8IUN - chains M and A of the 36 polymer chains in the assembly; structure by electron microscopy, 2.85 A resolution.

== Chain M ==
Molecule: Reaction center protein L chain
From: Roseiflexus castenholzii
UniProt: Q83XD0 (Q83XD0_9CHLR); numbering as in UniProt (aligned over 1-641)
Chain sequence (641 residues; numbered 1 to 641; the number before each row is that of its first residue):
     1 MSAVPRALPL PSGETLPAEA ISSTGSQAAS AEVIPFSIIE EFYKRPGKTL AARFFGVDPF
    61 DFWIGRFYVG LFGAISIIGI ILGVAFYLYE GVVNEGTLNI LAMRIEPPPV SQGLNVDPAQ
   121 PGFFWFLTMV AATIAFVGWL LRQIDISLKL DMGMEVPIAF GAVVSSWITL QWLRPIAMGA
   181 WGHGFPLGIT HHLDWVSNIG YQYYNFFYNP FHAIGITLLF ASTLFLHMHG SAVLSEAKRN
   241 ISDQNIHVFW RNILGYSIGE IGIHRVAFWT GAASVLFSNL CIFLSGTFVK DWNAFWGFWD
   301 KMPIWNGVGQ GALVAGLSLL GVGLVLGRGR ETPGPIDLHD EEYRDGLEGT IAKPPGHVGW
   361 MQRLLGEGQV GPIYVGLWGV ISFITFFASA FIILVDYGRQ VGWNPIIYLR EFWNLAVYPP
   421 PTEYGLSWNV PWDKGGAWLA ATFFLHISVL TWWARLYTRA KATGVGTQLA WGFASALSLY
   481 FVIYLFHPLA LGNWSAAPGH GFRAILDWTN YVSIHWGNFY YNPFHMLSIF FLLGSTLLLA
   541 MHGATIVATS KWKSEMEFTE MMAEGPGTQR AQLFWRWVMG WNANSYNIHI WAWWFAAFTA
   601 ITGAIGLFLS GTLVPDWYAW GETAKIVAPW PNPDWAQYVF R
Disordered / not traced: 1-334, 641
Bound ions: Mn2+: His542, Glu557, His589 (shared with 2 residues of chain L)
Residues lining bound ligands:
  - bacteriochlorophyll a (BCL), molecule 1: Phe386, Leu445, Val449, Phe473, Ala476, Leu479, Tyr480, Trp508, Thr509, Asn510, Val512, Ser513, Phe519, Tyr520, His525, Ser528, Ile529, Leu532, Thr599, Gly603, Leu607
  - bacteriochlorophyll a (BCL), molecule 2: Thr509, Tyr520, Leu533
  - bacteriochlorophyll a (BCL), molecule 3: Tyr520, Met526, Ile529, Phe530, Leu533, Gly534, Leu537
  - 2-O-octyl-beta-D-glucopyranose (BGL), molecule 1: His357, Val358, Gly359, Trp360, Met361
  - 2-O-octyl-beta-D-glucopyranose (BGL), molecule 2: Gly359, Trp360, Arg363
  - 2-O-octyl-beta-D-glucopyranose (BGL), molecule 3: Gly425, Leu426, Ser427
  - 2-O-octyl-beta-D-glucopyranose (BGL), molecule 4: Leu613, Val614, Trp620
  - bacteriopheophytin a (BPH), molecule 1: Ile351, Ile373, Tyr374, Val375, Gly379, Val380, Ser382, Phe383, Phe386, Ser448, Val449, Trp452, Arg455, Leu456, Leu469, Gly472, Phe473, Ala476, Ala596, Thr599, Ala600
  - bacteriopheophytin a (BPH), molecule 2: Phe386, Ser389, Ala390, Ile393, Leu445, Tyr480, Ile483, Tyr484, Pro498, Phe502, Ile505, Leu506, Trp508, Thr509
  - bacteriopheophytin a (BPH), molecule 3: Leu533, Thr536, Leu537, Ala540, Met541, Trp575, Val578, Met579
  - Menaquinone 11 (MQE; 2-methyl-3-[(2E,6E,10E,14E,18E,22E,26E,30E,34E,38E)-3,7,11,15,19,23,27,31,35,39,43-undecamethyltetratetraconta-2,6,10,1 4,18,22,26,30,34,38,42-undecaen-1-yl]naphthalene-1,4-dione): Leu538, Met541, His542, Thr545, Ile546, Thr568, Ala571, Gln572, Trp575, Met579, Trp581, Asn582, Ala583, Asn584, Ser585, Ile588, Trp591, Phe595

== Chain A ==
Molecule: Alpha subunit of light-harvesting 1
From: Roseiflexus castenholzii
UniProt: Q83XD1 (Q83XD1_9CHLR); residue numbers follow UniProt; this construct covers 1-42
Chain sequence (42 residues; numbered 1 to 42; the number before each row is that of its first residue):
     1 MKDRPFEFRT SVVVSTLLGL VMALLIHFVV LSSGAFNWLR AP
Disordered / not traced: 1-3, 42
Residues lining bound ligands:
  - bacteriochlorophyll a (BCL), molecule 1: Phe8, Ser11, Val12, Ser15
  - bacteriochlorophyll a (BCL), molecule 2: Thr10, Ser11, Val14, Ser15, Ile26
  - bacteriochlorophyll a (BCL), molecule 3: Thr16, Gly19, Leu20, Ala23, His27, Val30, Phe36, Trp38
  - bacteriochlorophyll a (BCL), molecule 4: Gly19, Met22, Ala23, Ile26, His27, Val30, Phe36
  - gamma-Carotene (U4Z): Leu20, Ala23, Leu24, His27, Trp38

== Interface between chain M and chain A ==
Pairs across the interface - 17 pairs, chain M then chain A:
  Gly346(M) with Glu7(A)
  Leu347(M) with Glu7(A), hydrogen bond (backbone-side chain); Thr10(A)
  Glu348(M) with Arg9(A)
  Leu377(M) with Val13(A), hydrophobic
  Val380(M) with Leu17(A)
  Ile381(M) with Leu17(A), hydrophobic
  Ile384(M) with Leu17(A), hydrophobic
  Trp428(M) with Phe28(A), hydrophobic
  Asn429(M) with Leu39(A), hydrogen bond (side chain-backbone)
  Val430(M) with Ser32(A), hydrogen bond (backbone-side chain)
  Pro431(M) with Ser32(A)
  Trp432(M) with Val29(A), hydrophobic; Ser32(A)
  Gly436(M) with Ser32(A)
  Ala440(M) with Phe28(A), hydrophobic
  Phe443(M) with Leu24(A), hydrophobic
Other interface residues (no listed pair), chain M (18 interface residues in all): Ala388, Ile392, Phe444
Other interface residues (no listed pair), chain A (14 interface residues in all): Leu18, Val21, Leu25, Leu31

== In short ==
18 residues of chain M face 14 of chain A across their interface, with 3 hydrogen bonds. Polar contacts
include Leu347(M)-Glu7(A), Asn429(M)-Leu39(A) and Val430(M)-Ser32(A). Bound to chain M: 3 copies of
bacteriochlorophyll a, 3 copies of bacteriopheophytin a, Menaquinone 11 and 4 copies of
2-O-octyl-beta-D-glucopyranose.
Chain M is Reaction center protein L chain and chain A is Alpha subunit of light-harvesting 1, both from
Roseiflexus castenholzii; the structure, Cryo-EM structure of the CRT-LESS RC-LH core complex from roseiflexus
castenholzii, was determined by electron microscopy (same publication as 8IUG).
